7BOE - chains A and O of the 21 polymer chains in the assembly; structure by electron microscopy, 2.90 A resolution.

Chain A:
Molecule: 16S rRNA
Organism: Escherichia coli (strain K12)
Sequence (1542 nucleotides; row label = number of the first residue in the row):
     1 AAAUUGAAGA GUUUGAUCAU GGCUCAGAUU GAACGCUGGC GGCAGGCCUA ACACAUGCAA
    61 GUCGAACGGU AACAGGAAGA AGCUUGCUUC UUUGCUGACG AGUGGCGGAC GGGUGAGUAA
   121 UGUCUGGGAA ACUGCCUGAU GGAGGGGGAU AACUACUGGA AACGGUAGCU AAUACCGCAU
   181 AACGUCGCAA GACCAAAGAG GGGGACCUUC GGGCCUCUUG CCAUCGGAUG UGCCCAGAUG
   241 GGAUUAGCUA GUAGGUGGGG UAACGGCUCA CCUAGGCGAC GAUCCCUAGC UGGUCUGAGA
   301 GGAUGACCAG CCACACUGGA ACUGAGACAC GGUCCAGACU CCUACGGGAG GCAGCAGUGG
   361 GGAAUAUUGC ACAAUGGGCG CAAGCCUGAU GCAGCCAUGC CGCGUGUAUG AAGAAGGCCU
   421 UCGGGUUGUA AAGUACUUUC AGCGGGGAGG AAGGGAGUAA AGUUAAUACC UUUGCUCAUU
   481 GACGUUACCC GCAGAAGAAG CACCGGCUAA CUCCGUGCCA GCAGCCXCGG UAAUACGGAG
   541 GGUGCAAGCG UUAAUCGGAA UUACUGGGCG UAAAGCGCAC GCAGGCGGUU UGUUAAGUCA
   601 GAUGUGAAAU CCCCGGGCUC AACCUGGGAA CUGCAUCUGA UACUGGCAAG CUUGAGUCUC
   661 GUAGAGGGGG GUAGAAUUCC AGGUGUAGCG GUGAAAUGCG UAGAGAUCUG GAGGAAUACC
   721 GGUGGCGAAG GCGGCCCCCU GGACGAAGAC UGACGCUCAG GUGCGAAAGC GUGGGGAGCA
   781 AACAGGAUUA GAUACCCUGG UAGUCCACGC CGUAAACGAU GUCGACUUGG AGGUUGUGCC
   841 CUUGAGGCGU GGCUUCCGGA GCUAACGCGU UAAGUCGACC GCCUGGGGAG UACGGCCGCA
   901 AGGUUAAAAC UCAAAUGAAU UGACGGGGGC CCGCACAAGC GGUGGAGCAU GUGGUUUAAU
   961 UCGAUGXAAC GCGAAGAACC UUACCUGGUC UUGACAUCCA CGGAAGUUUU CAGAGAUGAG
  1021 AAUGUGCCUU CGGGAACCGU GAGACAGGUG CUGCAUGGCU GUCGUCAGCU CGUGUUGUGA
  1081 AAUGUUGGGU UAAGUCCCGC AACGAGCGCA ACCCUUAUCC UUUGUUGCCA GCGGUCCGGC
  1141 CGGGAACUCA AAGGAGACUG CCAGUGAUAA ACUGGAGGAA GGUGGGGAUG ACGUCAAGUC
  1201 AUCAUGGCCC UUACGACCAG GGCUACACAC GUGCUACAAU GGCGCAUACA AAGAGAAGCG
  1261 ACCUCGCGAG AGCAAGCGGA CCUCAUAAAG UGCGUCGUAG UCCGGAUUGG AGUCUGCAAC
  1321 UCGACUCCAU GAAGUCGGAA UCGCUAGUAA UCGUGGAUCA GAAUGCCACG GUGAAUACGU
  1381 UCCCGGGCCU UGUACACACC GCCCGUXACA CCAUGGGAGU GGGUUGCAAA AGAAGUAGGU
  1441 AGCUUAACCU UCGGGAGGGC GCUUACCACU UUGUGAUUCA UGACUGGGGU GAAGUCGUAA
  1501 CAAGGUAACC GUAGGGGAAC CUGCGGUUGG AUCACCUCCU UA
Not modelled in the structure: 1535-1542
Modified residues: PSU (pseudouridine-5'-monophosphate) at position 516, G7M (N7-methyl-guanosine-5'-monophosphate) at position 527, 2MG (2N-methylguanosine-5'-monophosphate) at position 966, 5MC (5-methylcytidine-5'-monophosphate) at position 967, 2MG (2N-methylguanosine-5'-monophosphate) at position 1207, 4OC (4n,o2'-methylcytidine-5'-monophosphate) at position 1402, 5MC (5-methylcytidine-5'-monophosphate) at position 1407, UR3 (3-methyluridine-5'-monophoshate) at position 1498, 2MG (2N-methylguanosine-5'-monophosphate) at position 1516, MA6 (6N-dimethyladenosine-5'-monophoshate) at position 1518, MA6 (6N-dimethyladenosine-5'-monophoshate) at position 1519
Glycans and other covalent adducts: covalent link G791-UR3_1498
Ion coordination: Mg2+ site 1 near G21 (its only coordinating residue here); Mg2+ site 2 near A53 (its only coordinating residue here); Mg2+ site 3: A59, U387; Mg2+ site 4 near G100 (its only coordinating residue here); Mg2+ site 5: A109, G331; Mg2+ site 6: A116, G117, G289; Mg2+ site 7: G145, A197; Mg2+ site 8 near A171 (its only coordinating residue here); Mg2+ site 9: A174, C175; Mg2+ site 10: U180, A195; Mg2+ site 11: G299, G558; Mg2+ site 12 near A306 (its only coordinating residue here); 57 more Mg2+ sites not listed

Chain O:
Protein: 30S ribosomal protein S15
Organism: Escherichia coli (strain K12)
Reference sequence: P0ADZ4 (RS15_ECOLI); residues 1-89 here = UniProt positions 1-89
Amino-acid sequence (89 residues; each row starts with the number of its first residue):
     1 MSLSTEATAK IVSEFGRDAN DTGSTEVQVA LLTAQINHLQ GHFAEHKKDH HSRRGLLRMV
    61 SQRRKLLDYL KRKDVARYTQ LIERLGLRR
Not modelled in the structure: 1

Chain A / chain O interface:
Contacting residue pairs - 63 pairs, chain A then chain O:
  A579(A) with Arg54(O), hydrogen bond to the sugar
  C580(A) with Leu57(O), sugar contact; Ser61(O), sugar contact
  G581(A) with Ser61(O), phosphate contact; Lys65(O), phosphate contact
  C582(A) with Lys65(O), salt bridge to the phosphate
  G656(A) with Gly23(O), base contact; Gln28(O), hydrogen bond to the sugar
  U657(A) with Thr22(O), hydrogen bond to the sugar; Gly23(O), base contact; Gln28(O), hydrogen bond to the sugar; Leu31(O), sugar contact
  C658(A) with Thr8(O), phosphate contact; Thr22(O), hydrogen bond to the sugar; Leu31(O), sugar contact
  U659(A) with Thr8(O), phosphate contact
  C660(A) with Thr5(O), phosphate contact
  G666(A) with His51(O), sugar contact; Ser52(O), hydrogen bond to the base
  G667(A) with His42(O), base contact; Asp49(O), hydrogen bond to the sugar; His51(O), sugar contact
  G668(A) with His46(O), hydrogen bond to the sugar; Lys48(O), sugar contact; Asp49(O), sugar contact
  G669(A) with His46(O), sugar contact
  A728(A) with Arg54(O), salt bridge to the phosphate
  A729(A) with His51(O), base contact
  G730(A) with His51(O), hydrogen bond to the base
  C739(A) with His42(O), hydrogen bond to the sugar; His46(O), base contact
  U740(A) with Ser2(O), phosphate contact; His38(O), salt bridge to the phosphate; Leu39(O), phosphate contact; His42(O), sugar contact; Ser52(O), hydrogen bond to the sugar
  G741(A) with Ser2(O), hydrogen bond to the phosphate; Leu39(O), phosphate contact; His51(O), sugar contact; Ser52(O), sugar contact; Gly55(O), sugar contact
  G742(A) with Arg58(O), salt bridge to the phosphate
  A743(A) with Arg58(O), salt bridge to the phosphate
  A749(A) with Asn20(O), hydrogen bond to the sugar; Thr22(O), base contact
  C750(A) with Asp21(O), hydrogen bond to the sugar; Thr22(O), hydrogen bond to the sugar; Gly23(O), hydrogen bond to the sugar
  U751(A) with Asp21(O), sugar contact; Gly23(O), sugar contact; Ser24(O), hydrogen bond to the sugar; Thr25(O), sugar contact
  G752(A) with Tyr69(O), hydrogen bond to the phosphate; Lys73(O), sugar contact
  A753(A) with Tyr69(O), hydrogen bond to the phosphate; Lys73(O), salt bridge to the phosphate
  C754(A) with Lys65(O), sugar contact; Tyr69(O), sugar contact; Arg72(O), hydrogen bond to the phosphate
  G755(A) with Lys65(O), phosphate contact
  C764(A) with His50(O), phosphate contact
  G765(A) with His50(O), salt bridge to the phosphate
  G809(A) with Lys48(O), salt bridge to the phosphate
Other interface residues (no listed pair), chain A (33 interface residues in all): G727, C808
Other interface residues (no listed pair), chain O (33 interface residues in all): Gln35, Glu45, Gln62, Leu66

In short:
The chain A/chain O interface involves 33 residues from each chain; the contacts include 20 hydrogen bonds and
8 salt bridges. Among the polar pairs are G666(A)-Ser52(O), G730(A)-His51(O) and A579(A)-Arg54(O). A59(A) and
U387(A) coordinate Mg2+ site 3.
Chain A is 16S rRNA and chain O is 30S ribosomal protein S15, both from Escherichia coli (strain K12); the
structure, Bacterial 30S ribosomal subunit assembly complex state M (Consensus refinement), was determined by
electron microscopy (same publication as 7AF3, 7AF5, 7AF8, 7AFA, 7AFD, 7AFH and 17 further entries).
